9BJF - chains C and E of the 6 polymer chains in the assembly; structure by X-ray diffraction, 2.89 A resolution.

== Chain C (and E) ==
Molecule: Molybdenum-pterin binding domain-containing protein
Organism: Eubacterium limosum
Notes: chain E of this document is another copy of the same molecule, construct and numbering; everything in this record applies to it too
Reference sequence: A0A0U3FVB3 (A0A0U3FVB3_EUBLI); numbering as in UniProt (aligned over 1-70)
Chain sequence (78 residues; numbered 1 to 78; the number before each row is that of its first residue):
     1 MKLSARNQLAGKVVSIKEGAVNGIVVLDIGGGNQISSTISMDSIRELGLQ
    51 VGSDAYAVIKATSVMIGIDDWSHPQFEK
Unresolved in the structure: 71-78 (chain E: 70-78)
Differences from the reference sequence: expression tag (71-78)

== Interface between chain C and chain E ==
Residue-residue contacts - 22 pairs, chain C then chain E:
  Met1(C) - Gly67(E)
  Met1(C) - Ile68(E)
  Met1(C) - Asp69(E)
  Lys2(C) - Gly67(E)
  Lys2(C) - Ile68(E)
  Leu3(C) - Met65(E)  hydrophobic
  Leu3(C) - Ile66(E)
  Leu3(C) - Gly67(E)
  Ser4(C) - Met65(E)
  Ser4(C) - Ile66(E)
  Ala5(C) - Met65(E)  hydrophobic
  Ala20(C) - Lys17(E)  hydrogen bond (backbone-side chain)
  Val21(C) - Lys17(E)
  Val21(C) - Gly19(E)
  Val21(C) - Asn22(E)
  Val21(C) - Ile24(E)  hydrophobic
  Asn22(C) - Thr38(E)
  Val58(C) - Met65(E)  hydrophobic
  Lys60(C) - Thr62(E)  hydrogen bond (side chain-backbone)
  Lys60(C) - Ser63(E)
  Lys60(C) - Val64(E)
  Thr62(C) - Thr62(E)  hydrogen bond (side chain-backbone)
Interface residues without a listed pair, chain C (13 interface residues in all): Ser40, Asp42
Interface residues without a listed pair, chain E (16 interface residues in all): Glu18, Ala20, Gly23

== Overview ==
Chain C and chain E form an interface of 13 and 16 residues respectively; the contacts include 3 hydrogen
bonds. Among the polar pairs are Ala20(C)-Lys17(E), Lys60(C)-Thr62(E) and Thr62(C)-Thr62(E).
Both chains are Molybdenum-pterin binding domain-containing protein (Eubacterium limosum). Entry 9BJF
(Tungstate binding protein (Tungbindin) from Eubacterium limosum in apo form) was determined by X-ray
diffraction (same publication as 9BEB, 9BED, 9BEL, 9BEM and 9D2C).
